PDB entry 4P7I | X-ray diffraction, 2.60 A resolution | chains A and C

# Chain A
Molecule: Merlin
From: Mus musculus
Notes: fragment: FERM domain residues 1-313
UniProt: P46662 (MERL_MOUSE); residue numbers follow UniProt; this construct covers 1-313
Chain sequence (317 residues; each row starts with the number of its first residue; numbers below 1 keep their minus sign (Gly-3 is residue -3)):
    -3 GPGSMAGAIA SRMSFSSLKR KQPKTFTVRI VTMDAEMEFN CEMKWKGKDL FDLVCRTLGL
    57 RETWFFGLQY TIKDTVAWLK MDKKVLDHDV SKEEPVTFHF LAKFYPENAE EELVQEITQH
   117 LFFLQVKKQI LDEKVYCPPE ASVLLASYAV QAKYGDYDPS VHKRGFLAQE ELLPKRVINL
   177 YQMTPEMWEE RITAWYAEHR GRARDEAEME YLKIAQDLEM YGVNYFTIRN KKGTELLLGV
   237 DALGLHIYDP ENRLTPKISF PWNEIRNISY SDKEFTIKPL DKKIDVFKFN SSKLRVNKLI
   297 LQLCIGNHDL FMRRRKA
Disordered / not traced: -3 to 18, 313
Sequence notes: expression tag (-3 to 0)
Curated features (UniProtKB/Swiss-Prot):
  - modified residue: Ser13 (Phosphoserine)

# Chain C
Molecule: Protein VPRBP
From: Homo sapiens
Notes: EC 2.7.11.1
UniProt: Q9Y4B6 (VPRBP_HUMAN); residues 1447-1507 here correspond to UniProt positions 998-1058 (UniProt number = residue number - 449)
Chain sequence (67 residues; each row starts with the number of its first residue):
  1441 GPGSEFGEDG DNDFSPSDEE LANLLEEGED GEDEDSDADE EVELILGDTD SSDNSDLEDD
  1501 IILSLNE
Disordered / not traced: 1441-1479, 1488-1499, 1507
Sequence notes: expression tag (1441-1446)
From the paper describing this entry:
  - mutagenesis - D1490A/D1493A/D1496A/E1498A/D1499A: decreased binding to Merlin (chain A)

# Interface between chain A and chain C
Pairs across the interface - 21 pairs, chain A then chain C:
  Ile261(A) - Leu1505(C)
  Arg262(A) - Leu1505(C)  hydrogen bond (backbone-backbone)
  Asn263(A) - Leu1503(C)
  Ile264(A) - Ile1502(C)
  Ile264(A) - Leu1503(C)  hydrogen bond (backbone-backbone)
  Ser265(A) - Ile1501(C)
  Ser265(A) - Ile1502(C)
  Tyr266(A) - Asp1500(C)
  Tyr266(A) - Ile1501(C)  hydrogen bond (backbone-backbone)
  Leu297(A) - Ile1501(C)  hydrophobic
  Ile301(A) - Leu1503(C)  hydrophobic
  His304(A) - Glu1481(C)
  His304(A) - Val1482(C)
  His304(A) - Leu1505(C)
  His304(A) - Asn1506(C)
  Asp305(A) - Glu1480(C)
  Met308(A) - Glu1480(C)
  Met308(A) - Asn1506(C)
  Arg309(A) - Glu1480(C)  salt bridge
  Arg309(A) - Glu1481(C)  salt bridge
  Lys312(A) - Glu1480(C)  salt bridge
Other interface residues (no listed pair), chain A (16 interface residues in all): Trp258, Ser267, Cys300
Other interface residues (no listed pair), chain C (11 interface residues in all): Leu1484, Ser1504
From the paper, about this interface:
  - specific contacts: Glu1480(C)-Arg309(A) (salt bridge)
  - interface residues, chain A: Arg309(A), Lys312(A)
  - interface residues, chain C: Glu1480(C), Glu1481(C), Val1482(C), Leu1484(C), Ile1501(C), Leu1503(C), Leu1505(C)
  - hot spots on chain C (mutagenesis) - L1503K: abolished binding to Merlin (chain A)
  - hot spots on chain C (mutagenesis) - E1480K/E1481K, L1484K: decreased binding to Merlin (chain A)

# Overview
16 residues of chain A face 11 of chain C across their interface; the contacts include 3 hydrogen bonds and 3
salt bridges. Polar contacts include Arg309(A)-Glu1480(C), Arg309(A)-Glu1481(C) and Lys312(A)-Glu1480(C). The
paper describes a salt bridge between Glu1480(C) and Arg309(A). From the paper:
D1490A/D1493A/D1496A/E1498A/D1499A, E1480K/E1481K and L1484K of chain C reduce binding to Merlin (chain A);
interface residues Arg309(A), Lys312(A) and Glu1480(C) among others.
Chain A is Merlin (Mus musculus) and chain C is Protein VPRBP (Homo sapiens); the structure, Crystal structure
of the Merlin FERM/DCAF1 complex, was determined by X-ray diffraction.
